Entry 1JXL (X-ray diffraction, 2.10 A resolution); this record covers chains T and A of the 3 polymer chains in the assembly.

[Chain T]
Molecule: 16-nt DNA strand
Sequence (16 nucleotides; row label = number of the first residue in the row):
     1 TTCGAAUCCTUCCCCC
Not modelled in the structure: 1
Modified residues: BRU (5-bromo-2'-deoxyuridine-5'-monophosphate) at position 7; BRU (5-bromo-2'-deoxyuridine-5'-monophosphate) at position 11

[Chain A]
Protein: DNA polymerase IV (family Y)
From: Sulfolobus solfataricus
Notes: EC 2.7.7.7
UniProt: Q97W02 (DPO42_SULSO); residues 1-352 here = UniProt positions 1-352
Sequence (352 residues; numbered 1 to 352; the number before each row is that of its first residue):
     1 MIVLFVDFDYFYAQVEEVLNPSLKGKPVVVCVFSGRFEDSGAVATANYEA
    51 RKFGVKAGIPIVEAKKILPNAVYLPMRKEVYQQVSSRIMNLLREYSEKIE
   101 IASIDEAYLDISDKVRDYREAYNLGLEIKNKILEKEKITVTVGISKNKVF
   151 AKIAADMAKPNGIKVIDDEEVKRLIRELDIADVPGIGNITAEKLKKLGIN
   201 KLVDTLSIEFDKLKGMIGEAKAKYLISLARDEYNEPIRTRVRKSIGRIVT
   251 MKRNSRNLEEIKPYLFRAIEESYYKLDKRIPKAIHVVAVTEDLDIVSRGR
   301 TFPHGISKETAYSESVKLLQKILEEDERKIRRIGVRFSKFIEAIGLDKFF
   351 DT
Not modelled in the structure: 342-352
Metal / ion sites: Ca2+: Asp7, Phe8, Asp105 (together with 2'-3'-dideoxyguanosine-5'-triphosphate); Mg2+ site 1: Asp7, Glu106 (together with 2'-3'-dideoxyguanosine-5'-triphosphate); Mg2+ site 2: Ala181, Ile186
Small-molecule neighbours: 2'-3'-dideoxyguanosine-5'-triphosphate (DG3): Asp7, Phe8, Asp9, Tyr10, Phe11, Tyr12, Val32, Val43, Ala44, Thr45, Arg51, Ala57, Gly58, Asp105, Glu106, Lys159
UniProt features mapped onto this chain:
  - active site: Glu106
  - binding site (Mg(2+)): Asp7, Asp105
  - site: Tyr12 (Substrate discrimination)
  - mutagenesis: Asp105 to Glu106 (Loss of function), Glu342 to Thr352 (Almost complete loss of interaction with PCNA)
From the paper describing this entry:
  - binding site for the 16-nt DNA strand (chain T): Gly58, Pro60
  - mutagenesis - D105A/E106A: abolished catalytic activity
  - specificity-determining residues: Ala57 (by similarity / conservation)

[Chain T / chain A interface]
Residue-residue contacts (38; chain T residue first):
  DT2(T) - Gly41(A)  phosphate contact
  DT2(T) - Ala42(A)  base contact
  DT2(T) - Gly58(A)  hydrogen bond to the base
  DT2(T) - Ile59(A)  base contact
  DT2(T) - Pro60(A)  base contact
  DT2(T) - Arg331(A)  sugar contact
  DC3(T) - Val32(A)  phosphate contact
  DC3(T) - Ser34(A)  hydrogen bond to the phosphate
  DC3(T) - Arg36(A)  phosphate contact
  DC3(T) - Ser40(A)  phosphate contact
  DC3(T) - Gly41(A)  phosphate contact
  DC3(T) - Ala42(A)  base contact
  DC3(T) - Gly58(A)  base contact
  DC3(T) - Arg331(A)  salt bridge to the phosphate
  DG4(T) - Val32(A)  sugar contact
  DG4(T) - Thr250(A)  hydrogen bond to the phosphate
  DG4(T) - Arg332(A)  salt bridge to the phosphate
  DA5(T) - Lys78(A)  sugar contact
  DA5(T) - Gly246(A)  phosphate contact
  DA5(T) - Arg247(A)  salt bridge to the phosphate
  DA5(T) - Ile248(A)  hydrogen bond to the phosphate
  DA5(T) - Lys275(A)  sugar contact
  DA5(T) - Arg336(A)  sugar contact
  DA6(T) - Ser244(A)  sugar contact
  DA6(T) - Ile245(A)  phosphate contact
  DA6(T) - Gly246(A)  hydrogen bond to the phosphate
  DA6(T) - Lys275(A)  salt bridge to the phosphate
  DA6(T) - Arg336(A)  salt bridge to the phosphate
  BRU_7(T) - Val241(A)  phosphate contact
  BRU_7(T) - Arg242(A)  phosphate contact
  BRU_7(T) - Lys243(A)  hydrogen bond to the phosphate
  BRU_7(T) - Ser244(A)  hydrogen bond to the phosphate
  BRU_7(T) - Arg336(A)  base contact
  DC8(T) - Lys243(A)  salt bridge to the phosphate
  DC9(T) - Ala220(A)  phosphate contact
  DT10(T) - Gly218(A)  phosphate contact
  DT10(T) - Glu219(A)  hydrogen bond to the phosphate
  DT10(T) - Ala220(A)  hydrogen bond to the phosphate
Other interface residues (no listed pair), chain A (30 interface residues in all): Phe37, Lys221, Arg240, Val249

[Overview]
Chain T and chain A form an interface of 9 and 30 residues respectively; the contacts include 9 hydrogen bonds
and 6 salt bridges. Polar contacts include DT2(T)-Gly58(A), DC3(T)-Ser34(A) and DG4(T)-Thr250(A). The paper
reports a binding site for the 16-nt DNA strand (chain T) at Gly58(A) and Pro60(A); D105A/E106A of chain A
abolish catalytic activity.
Here chain T is a 16-nt DNA strand and chain A is DNA polymerase IV (family Y) (Sulfolobus solfataricus).
Entry 1JXL (Crystal Structure of a Y-Family DNA Polymerase in a Ternary Complex with DNA Substrates and an
...) was determined by X-ray diffraction, deposited together with 1JX4.
